1UWS - chains A and B; structure by X-ray diffraction, 1.95 A resolution.

# Chain A (and B)
Molecule: Beta-galactosidase
Source organism: Sulfolobus solfataricus
Notes: EC 3.2.1.23; chain B of this document is another copy of the same molecule, construct and numbering; everything in this record applies to it too
Reference sequence: P22498 (BGAM_SULSO); residues 1-489 here = UniProt positions 1-489
Chain sequence (489 residues; each row starts with the number of its first residue):
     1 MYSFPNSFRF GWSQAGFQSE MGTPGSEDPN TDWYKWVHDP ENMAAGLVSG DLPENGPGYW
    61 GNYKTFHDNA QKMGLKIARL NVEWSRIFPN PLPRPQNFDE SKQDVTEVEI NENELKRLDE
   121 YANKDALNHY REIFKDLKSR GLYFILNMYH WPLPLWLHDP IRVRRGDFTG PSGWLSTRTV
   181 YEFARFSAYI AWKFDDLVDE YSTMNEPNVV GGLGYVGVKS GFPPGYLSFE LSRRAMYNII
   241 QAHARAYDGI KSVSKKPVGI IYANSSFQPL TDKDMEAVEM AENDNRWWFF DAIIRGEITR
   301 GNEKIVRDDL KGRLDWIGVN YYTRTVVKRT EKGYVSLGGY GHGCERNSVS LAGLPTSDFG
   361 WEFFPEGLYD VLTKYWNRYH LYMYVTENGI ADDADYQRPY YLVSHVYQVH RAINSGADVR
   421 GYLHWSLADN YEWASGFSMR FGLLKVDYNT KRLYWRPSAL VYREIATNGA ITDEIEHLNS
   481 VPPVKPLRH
Not modelled in the structure: 96-97, 300-303 (chain B: 96-97, 301-302)
Covalently attached groups: 2-deoxy-2-fluoro-alpha-D-glucopyranose (G2F) linked to Glu387
Small-molecule neighbours: 2-deoxy-2-fluoro-alpha-D-glucopyranose (G2F): Gln18, His150, Trp151, Asn205, Glu206, Asn320, Tyr322, Phe359, Trp361, Trp425, Asn430, Glu432, Trp433, Phe441
Swiss-Prot annotation at these positions:
  - active site: Glu206 (Proton donor), Glu387 (Nucleophile)
  - site (Not N6-methylated): Lys76, Lys102, Lys124, Lys138
  - modified residue (N6-methyllysine): Lys116, Lys135, Lys273, Lys311, Lys332

# How chain A and chain B interact
Residue-residue contacts (1):
  His489(A) - His489(B)

# Overview
The chain A/chain B interface involves 1 residues from each chain. Covalently linked
2-deoxy-2-fluoro-alpha-D-glucopyranose: at Glu387(A). Curated annotation (UniProt) lists active-site residues
Glu206(A) and Glu387(A) on chain A.
Chain A and chain B are both Beta-galactosidase (Sulfolobus solfataricus); the structure, Structure of
beta-glycosidase from Sulfolobus solfataricus in complex with 2-deoxy-2-fluoro-glucose, was determined by
X-ray diffraction, deposited together with 1UWQ, 1UWR, 1UWT and 1UWU.
